PDB entry 6K67 | X-ray diffraction, 1.95 A resolution | chains A and B

# Chain A
Protein: 3LRH introbody
Source organism: Homo sapiens
Amino-acid sequence (135 residues; each row starts with the number of its first residue; numbers below 1 keep their minus sign (Met-22 is residue -22)):
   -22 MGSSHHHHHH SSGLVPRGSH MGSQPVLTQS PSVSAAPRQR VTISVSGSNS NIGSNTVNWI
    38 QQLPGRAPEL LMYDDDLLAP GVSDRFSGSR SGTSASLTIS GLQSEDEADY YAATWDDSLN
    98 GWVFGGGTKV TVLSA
Unresolved in the structure: -22 to 1, 111-112

# Chain B
Protein: Engineered calmodulin
Source organism: Homo sapiens
Amino-acid sequence (104 residues; numbered -16 to 87; the number before each row is that of its first residue; numbers below 1 keep their minus sign (Met-16 is residue -16)):
   -16 MGSSHHHHHH SSGLVPRGSH MEKLMKAFES LQIFQFKEAF SLFDKDGDGT ITTKELGTVM
    44 RSLGQNPTEA ELQDMINEVD ADGNGTIDFP EFLTMMARKM KDTD
Unresolved in the structure: -16 to 0, 84-87
Bound ions: Ca2+ site 1: Asp27, Asp31, Thr33, Glu38; Ca2+ site 2: Asp63, Asp65, Asn67, Thr69, Glu74

# Chain A / chain B interface
Contacting residue pairs (26; chain A residue first):
  Asn35(A) - Ala10(B)
  Asn35(A) - Ser13(B)  hydrogen bond
  Ile37(A) - Leu14(B)  hydrophobic
  Ile37(A) - Phe17(B)  hydrophobic
  Gln39(A) - Glu21(B)  hydrogen bond
  Pro45(A) - Leu14(B)
  Pro45(A) - Phe17(B)  hydrophobic
  Pro45(A) - Gln18(B)  hydrogen bond (backbone-side chain)
  Pro45(A) - Glu21(B)
  Glu46(A) - Leu14(B)
  Leu47(A) - Ala10(B)  hydrophobic
  Leu47(A) - Phe11(B)  hydrophobic
  Leu47(A) - Leu14(B)
  Tyr50(A) - His3(B)
  Tyr50(A) - Lys6(B)
  Tyr50(A) - Leu7(B)
  Tyr50(A) - Ala10(B)  hydrophobic
  Asp51(A) - Lys6(B)
  Tyr88(A) - Phe17(B)  hydrophobic
  Trp99(A) - Lys9(B)
  Trp99(A) - Ser13(B)
  Trp99(A) - Ile16(B)
  Phe101(A) - Ser13(B)
  Phe101(A) - Ile16(B)  hydrophobic
  Phe101(A) - Phe17(B)  hydrophobic
  Phe101(A) - Lys20(B)
Other interface residues (no listed pair), chain A (13 interface residues in all): Pro57, Ala90
Other interface residues (no listed pair), chain B (14 interface residues in all): Glu12

# In short
13 residues of chain A and 14 residues of chain B are in contact; the contacts include 3 hydrogen bonds. Among
the polar pairs are Asn35(A)-Ser13(B), Gln39(A)-Glu21(B) and Pro45(A)-Gln18(B). Asp27(B), Asp31(B), Thr33(B)
and Glu38(B) coordinate Ca2+ site 1.
Chain A is 3LRH introbody and chain B is Engineered calmodulin, both from Homo sapiens; the structure,
Application of anti-helix antibodies in protein structure determination (9011-3LRH), was determined by X-ray
diffraction, deposited together with 6K3M, 6K64, 6K65, 6K69, 6K6A and 6K6B.
